Entry 3IN0 (X-ray diffraction, 2.35 A resolution); this record covers chain A.

[Chain A]
Protein: Azurin
From: Pseudomonas aeruginosa
UniProt: P00282 (AZUR_PSEAE); residues 1-128 here correspond to UniProt positions 21-148 (UniProt number = residue number + 20)
Sequence (128 residues; each row starts with the number of its first residue):
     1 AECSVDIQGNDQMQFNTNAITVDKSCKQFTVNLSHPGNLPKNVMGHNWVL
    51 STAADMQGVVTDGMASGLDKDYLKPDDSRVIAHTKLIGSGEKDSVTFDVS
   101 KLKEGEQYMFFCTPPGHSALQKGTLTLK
Disulfide bonds: C3-C26
Construct notes: engineered mutation P114 (Phe134 in P00282), Q121 (Met141 in P00282)
Ion coordination: Cu ion: H46, H117, Q121
Curated features (UniProtKB/Swiss-Prot):
  - binding site (Cu cation): H46, C112, H117
What the authors report for this chain:
  - Cu ion coordination: C112 (citing earlier work)

[Summary]
H46, H117 and Q121 form the Cu ion site. UniProt lists 3 Cu cation-binding residues. From the paper: Cu ion
coordination by C112.
Chain A is Azurin (Pseudomonas aeruginosa); the structure, Crystal structure of the F114P/M121Q variant of
Pseudomonas aeruginosa azurin in the Cu(II) state, was determined by X-ray diffraction, deposited together
with 3IN2, 3JT2 and 3JTB.
